5UHF - chains D and F of the 8 polymer chains in the assembly; structure by X-ray diffraction, 4.34 A resolution (low resolution: residue-level contacts below are approximate; hydrogen-bond / salt-bridge calls are withheld).

# Chain D
Molecule: DNA-directed RNA polymerase subunit beta'
From: Mycobacterium tuberculosis (strain ATCC 25618 / H37Rv)
Notes: EC 2.7.7.6
UniProtKB: P9WGY7 (RPOC_MYCTU); residue numbers follow UniProt; this construct covers 1-1316
Chain sequence (1316 residues; each row starts with the number of its first residue):
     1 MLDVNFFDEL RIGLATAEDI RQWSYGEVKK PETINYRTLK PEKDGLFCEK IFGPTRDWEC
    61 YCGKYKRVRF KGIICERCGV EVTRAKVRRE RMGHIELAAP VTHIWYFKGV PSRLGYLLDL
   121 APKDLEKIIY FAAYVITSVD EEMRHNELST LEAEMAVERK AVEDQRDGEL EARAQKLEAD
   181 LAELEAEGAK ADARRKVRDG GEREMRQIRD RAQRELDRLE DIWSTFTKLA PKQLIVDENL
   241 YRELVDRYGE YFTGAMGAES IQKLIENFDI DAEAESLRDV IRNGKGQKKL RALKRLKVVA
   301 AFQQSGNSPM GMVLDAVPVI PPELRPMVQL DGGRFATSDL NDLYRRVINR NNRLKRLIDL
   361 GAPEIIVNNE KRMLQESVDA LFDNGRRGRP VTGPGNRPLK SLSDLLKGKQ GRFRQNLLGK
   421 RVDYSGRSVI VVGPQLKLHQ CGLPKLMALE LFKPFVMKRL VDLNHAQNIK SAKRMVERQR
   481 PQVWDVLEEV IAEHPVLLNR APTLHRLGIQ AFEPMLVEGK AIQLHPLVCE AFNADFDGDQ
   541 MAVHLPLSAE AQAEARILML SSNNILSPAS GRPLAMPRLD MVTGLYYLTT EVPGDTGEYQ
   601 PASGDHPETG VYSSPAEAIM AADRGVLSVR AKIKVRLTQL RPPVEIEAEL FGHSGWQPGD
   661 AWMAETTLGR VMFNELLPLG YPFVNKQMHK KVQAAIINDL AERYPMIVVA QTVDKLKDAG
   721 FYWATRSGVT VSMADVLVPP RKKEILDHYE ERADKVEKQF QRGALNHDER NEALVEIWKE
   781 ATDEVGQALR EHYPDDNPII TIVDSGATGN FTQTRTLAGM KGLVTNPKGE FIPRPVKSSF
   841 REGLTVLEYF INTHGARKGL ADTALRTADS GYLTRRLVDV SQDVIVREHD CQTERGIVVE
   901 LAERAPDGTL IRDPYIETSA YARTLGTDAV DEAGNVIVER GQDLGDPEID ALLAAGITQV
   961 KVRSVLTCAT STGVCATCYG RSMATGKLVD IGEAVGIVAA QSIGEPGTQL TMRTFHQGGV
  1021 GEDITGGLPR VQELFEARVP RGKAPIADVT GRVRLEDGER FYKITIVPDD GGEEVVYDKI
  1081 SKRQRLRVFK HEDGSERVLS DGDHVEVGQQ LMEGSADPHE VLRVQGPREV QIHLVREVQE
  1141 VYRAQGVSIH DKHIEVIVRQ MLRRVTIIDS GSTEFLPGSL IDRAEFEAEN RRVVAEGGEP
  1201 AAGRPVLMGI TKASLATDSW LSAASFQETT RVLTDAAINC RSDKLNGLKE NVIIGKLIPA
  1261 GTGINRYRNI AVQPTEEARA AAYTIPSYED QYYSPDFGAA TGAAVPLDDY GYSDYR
Disordered / not traced: 1-2, 1012-1025, 1282-1316
Curated features (UniProtKB/Swiss-Prot):
  - binding site (Zn(2+)): C60, C62, C75, C78, C891, C968, C975, C978
  - binding site (Mg(2+)): D535, D537, D539
Bound ions: Zn2+ site 1: C60, C62, C75, C78; Mg2+: D535, D537, D539; Zn2+ site 2: C891, C968, C975, C978
Small-molecule neighbours: 88D (N-(2-methylphenyl)-Nalpha-(selenophene-2-carbonyl)-D-phenylalaninamide): R834, P835, L847, E848, F850, I851, H854

# Chain F
Molecule: RNA polymerase sigma factor SigA
From: Mycobacterium tuberculosis (strain ATCC 25618 / H37Rv)
UniProtKB: P9WGI1 (SIGA_MYCTU); residues 1-528 here = UniProt positions 1-528
Chain sequence (528 residues; row label = number of the first residue in the row):
     1 MAATKASTAT DEPVKRTATK SPAASASGAK TGAKRTAAKS ASGSPPAKRA TKPAARSVKP
    61 ASAPQDTTTS TIPKRKTRAA AKSAAAKAPS ARGHATKPRA PKDAQHEAAT DPEDALDSVE
   121 ELDAEPDLDV EPGEDLDLDA ADLNLDDLED DVAPDADDDL DSGDDEDHED LEAEAAVAPG
   181 QTADDDEEIA EPTEKDKASG DFVWDEDESE ALRQARKDAE LTASADSVRA YLKQIGKVAL
   241 LNAEEEVELA KRIEAGLYAT QLMTELSERG EKLPAAQRRD MMWICRDGDR AKNHLLEANL
   301 RLVVSLAKRY TGRGMAFLDL IQEGNLGLIR AVEKFDYTKG YKFSTYATWW IRQAITRAMA
   361 DQARTIRIPV HMVEVINKLG RIQRELLQDL GREPTPEELA KEMDITPEKV LEIQQYAREP
   421 ISLDQTIGDE GDSQLGDFIE DSEAVVAVDA VSFTLLQDQL QSVLDTLSER EAGVVRLRFG
   481 LTDGQPRTLD EIGQVYGVTR ERIRQIESKT MSKLRHPSRS QVLRDYLD
Disordered / not traced: 1-206

# Chain D / chain F interface
Contacting residue pairs (87; chain D residue first):
  E32(D) with R367(F)
  T33(D) with T365(F); I366(F)
  I34(D) with I366(F)
  Y36(D) with R367(F); I368(F); P369(F); M372(F); Y416(F)
  R37(D) with Y416(F)
  R67(D) with G484(F); P486(F)
  R69(D) with G484(F); Q485(F); P486(F)
  A132(D) with A223(F)
  R203(D) with E208(F)
  R214(D) with R213(F)
  V236(D) with L221(F)
  D237(D) with K217(F); L221(F)
  E238(D) with Q234(F); K237(F)
  P326(D) with L423(F)
  V328(D) with I439(F)
  L330(D) with I439(F)
  G332(D) with R418(F)
  R334(D) with E419(F); I421(F)
  F335(D) with P420(F); I421(F)
  A336(D) with I421(F); L423(F); L435(F)
  T337(D) with I421(F); S422(F); L423(F)
  S338(D) with L423(F); D424(F)
  D339(D) with S422(F); D424(F)
  D342(D) with T365(F)
  R345(D) with Q362(F); R364(F); T365(F)
  R346(D) with A316(F)
  N349(D) with Q362(F)
  R350(D) with A316(F); D319(F)
  R353(D) with D319(F); Q322(F); E323(F); Q362(F)
  R356(D) with L326(F); R330(F)
  L357(D) with Q322(F); I329(F)
  L360(D) with L326(F)
  G361(D) with K292(F); N293(F)
  P363(D) with N293(F); L296(F)
  I365(D) with Q234(F); E297(F); L300(F)
  I366(D) with Q322(F); N325(F)
  N369(D) with Y231(F); Q322(F)
  E370(D) with Q322(F)
  R372(D) with S227(F); Y231(F)
  M373(D) with L318(F); D319(F); Q322(F)
  E376(D) with S227(F)
  R397(D) with S422(F); Q425(F)
  K400(D) with D424(F)
  Q410(D) with D432(F); Q434(F)
  Q467(D) with D525(F)
  N468(D) with D525(F)
  I469(D) with S452(F)
  K470(D) with S452(F); D528(F)
  K473(D) with V448(F)
Other interface residues (no listed pair), chain D (58 interface residues in all): N35, K127, D210, E323, M327, G333, A362, R387, R474
Other interface residues (no listed pair), chain F (64 interface residues in all): E210, T222, A225, A230, D361, A363, H371, Q415, E443, D449, L455, Q521, Y526

# Overview
The interface between chain D and chain F involves 58 residues on one side and 64 on the other. Chain D binds
compound 88D. Curated annotation (UniProt) lists 8 Zn2+-binding residues and 3 Mg2+-binding residues on chain
D.
Here chain D is DNA-directed RNA polymerase subunit beta' and chain F is RNA polymerase sigma factor SigA,
both from Mycobacterium tuberculosis (strain ATCC 25618 / H37Rv). Entry 5UHF (Crystal structure of
Mycobacterium tuberculosis transcription initiation complex in complex with D-IX336) was determined by X-ray
diffraction together with 5UH5, 5UH6, 5UH8, 5UH9, 5UHA, 5UHB and 4 further entries from the same study.
